Entry 8JAY (electron microscopy, 4.20 A resolution (low resolution: residue-level contacts below are approximate; hydrogen-bond / salt-bridge calls are withheld)); this record covers chains J and L of the 16 polymer chains in the assembly.

[Chain J]
Molecule: TIR domain-containing protein
Organism: Thermoflavifilum thermophilum
Reference sequence: A0A1I7NFG5 (A0A1I7NFG5_9BACT); residues 1-450 here = UniProt positions 1-450
Sequence (450 residues; row label = number of the first residue in the row):
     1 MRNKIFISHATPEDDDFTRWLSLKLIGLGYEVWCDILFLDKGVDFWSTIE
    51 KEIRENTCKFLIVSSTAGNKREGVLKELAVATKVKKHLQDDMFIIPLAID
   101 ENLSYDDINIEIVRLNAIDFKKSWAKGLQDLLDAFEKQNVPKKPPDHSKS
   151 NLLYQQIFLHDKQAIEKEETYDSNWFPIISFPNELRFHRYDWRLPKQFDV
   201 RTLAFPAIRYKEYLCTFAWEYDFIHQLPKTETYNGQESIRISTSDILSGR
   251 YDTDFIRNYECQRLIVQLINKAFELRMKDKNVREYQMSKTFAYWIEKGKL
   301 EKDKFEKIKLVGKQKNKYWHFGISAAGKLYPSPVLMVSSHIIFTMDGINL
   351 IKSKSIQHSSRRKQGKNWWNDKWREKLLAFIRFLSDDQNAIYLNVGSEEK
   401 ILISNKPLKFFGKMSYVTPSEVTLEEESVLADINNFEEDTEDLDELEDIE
Disordered / not traced: 423-450
What the authors report for this chain:
  - self-association interface (contacts with another copy of this molecule); pairs are residue here / residue on that copy: Arg-54/Asp-107, Glu-72, Lys-83
  - mutagenesis - R54A, D106A/D107A: decreased catalytic activity

[Chain L]
Molecule: 25-nt DNA strand
Sequence (25 nucleotides; row label = number of the first residue in the row):
     1 CAACTAATAGATTAGAGCCGTCAAT
Disordered / not traced: 1-2, 24-25

[Interface between chain J and chain L]
Contacting residue pairs (19):
  Arg-201(J) / DT8(L)
  Arg-201(J) / DA9(L)
  Arg-263(J) / DA9(L)
  Arg-263(J) / DG10(L)
  Val-266(J) / DG10(L)
  Val-266(J) / DA11(L)
  Lys-271(J) / DG10(L)
  His-358(J) / DG17(L)
  His-358(J) / DC18(L)
  Ser-359(J) / DC19(L)
  Ser-359(J) / DG20(L)
  Arg-362(J) / DG20(L)
  Lys-363(J) / DG20(L)
  Lys-366(J) / DG20(L)
  Lys-366(J) / DT21(L)
  Asn-367(J) / DA23(L)
  Trp-369(J) / DA23(L)
  Glu-421(J) / DA23(L)
  Val-422(J) / DA23(L)
Interface residues without a listed pair, chain J (16 interface residues in all): Gln-267, Asn-270, Ser-355
Interface residues without a listed pair, chain L (11 interface residues in all): DC22

[In short]
Chain J and chain L form an interface of 16 and 11 residues respectively. The paper reports that R54A and
D106A/D107A of chain J reduce catalytic activity; a self-association interface involving Arg-54(J), Glu-72(J)
and Lys-83(J).
Chain J is TIR domain-containing protein (Thermoflavifilum thermophilum) and chain L is a 25-nt DNA strand;
the structure, CrtSPARTA Octamer bound with guide-target, was determined by electron microscopy, deposited
together with 8J84, 8J8H, 8J9G and 8J9P.
